Entry 8W8O (X-ray diffraction, 2.51 A resolution); this record covers chains F and H of the 9 polymer chains in the assembly.

Chain F:
Name: RNA polymerase sigma factor SigA
Organism: Thermus thermophilus HB8
UniProt: Q5SKW1 (Q5SKW1_THET8); residue numbers follow UniProt; this construct covers 1-423
Amino-acid sequence (443 residues; numbered -19 to 423; the number before each row is that of its first residue; numbers below 1 keep their minus sign (Met-19 is residue -19)):
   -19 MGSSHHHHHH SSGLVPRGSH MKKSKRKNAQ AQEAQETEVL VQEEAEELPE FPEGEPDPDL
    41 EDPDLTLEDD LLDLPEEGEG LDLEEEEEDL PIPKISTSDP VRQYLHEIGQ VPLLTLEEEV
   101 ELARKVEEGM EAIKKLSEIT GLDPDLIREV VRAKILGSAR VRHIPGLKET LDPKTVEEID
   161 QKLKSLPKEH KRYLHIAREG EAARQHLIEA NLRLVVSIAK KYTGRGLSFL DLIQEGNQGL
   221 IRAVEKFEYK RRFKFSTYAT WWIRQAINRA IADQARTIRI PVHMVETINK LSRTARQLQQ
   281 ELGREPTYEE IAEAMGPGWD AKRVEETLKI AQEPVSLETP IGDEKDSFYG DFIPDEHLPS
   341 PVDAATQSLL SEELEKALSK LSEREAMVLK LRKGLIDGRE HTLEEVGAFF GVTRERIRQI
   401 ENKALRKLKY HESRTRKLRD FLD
Unresolved in the structure: -19 to 77
Sequence notes: expression tag (-19 to 0)
Bound ions: Mg2+: Ala292, Gly296, Trp299

Chain H:
Molecule: 27-nt DNA strand
Sequence (27 nucleotides; numbered 1 to 27; the number before each row is that of its first residue):
     1 TATAATGGGA GCTGTCACGG ATGCAGG
Unresolved in the structure: 25-27

Interface between chain F and chain H:
Pairs across the interface - 40 pairs, chain F then chain H:
  Asp79(F) with DG8(H), hydrogen bond to the base
  Val81(F) with DG8(H), base contact
  Arg82(F) with DG8(H), hydrogen bond to the base; DG9(H), hydrogen bond to the base
  Leu85(F) with DG7(H), base contact; DG8(H), base contact
  Gly89(F) with DG7(H), base contact
  Leu93(F) with DT6(H), base contact
  Ala190(F) with DT6(H), base contact
  Asn191(F) with DT6(H), hydrogen bond to the base
  Arg193(F) with DT6(H), sugar contact; DG7(H), hydrogen bond to the base
  Leu194(F) with DA5(H), sugar contact; DT6(H), hydrogen bond to the base
  Val196(F) with DG7(H), sugar contact
  Ser197(F) with DT6(H), sugar contact
  Lys200(F) with DG8(H), salt bridge to the phosphate; DG9(H), phosphate contact
  Phe209(F) with DG8(H), sugar contact
  Lys226(F) with DT1(H), base contact; DA2(H), hydrogen bond to the base
  Phe227(F) with DA2(H), base contact
  Glu228(F) with DA2(H), hydrogen bond to the base
  Arg231(F) with DA2(H), base contact
  Phe233(F) with DA2(H), sugar contact; DT3(H), sugar contact; DA4(H), phosphate contact
  Lys234(F) with DA4(H), hydrogen bond to the phosphate; DA5(H), salt bridge to the phosphate
  Ser236(F) with DA4(H), sugar contact; DA5(H), hydrogen bond to the phosphate
  Thr237(F) with DA2(H), sugar contact; DT3(H), phosphate contact; DA4(H), hydrogen bond to the phosphate; DA5(H), base contact
  Tyr238(F) with DT1(H), base contact; DA2(H), stacking on the base
  Thr240(F) with DA5(H), hydrogen bond to the base
  Trp241(F) with DT1(H), sugar contact
  Trp242(F) with DT1(H), base contact
Other interface residues (no listed pair), chain F (31 interface residues in all): His86, Glu99, Leu192, Arg232, Arg244

Overview:
Chain F and chain H form an interface of 31 and 9 residues respectively; the contacts include 12 hydrogen
bonds, 2 salt bridges and 1 aromatic stacking contact. Among the polar pairs are Asp79(F)-DG8(H),
Arg82(F)-DG8(H) and Arg82(F)-DG9(H). Ala292(F), Gly296(F) and Trp299(F) form the Mg2+ site.
Chain F is RNA polymerase sigma factor SigA (Thermus thermophilus HB8) and chain H is a 27-nt DNA strand; the
structure, Thermus thermophilus initiation complex in the half-translocated state, was determined by X-ray
diffraction, deposited together with 8W8N and 8W8P.
